Entry 2ZXL (X-ray diffraction, 2.40 A resolution); this record covers chains A and B.

[Chain A (and B)]
Protein: Red chlorophyll catabolite reductase, chloroplastic
Source organism: Arabidopsis thaliana
Notes: EC 1.3.1.80; fragment: truncated the chloroplast transit peptide; chain B of this document is another copy of the same molecule, construct and numbering; everything in this record applies to it too
Reference sequence: Q8LDU4 (RCCR_ARATH); numbering as in UniProt (aligned over 40-319)
Chain sequence (285 residues; numbered 35 to 319; the number before each row is that of its first residue):
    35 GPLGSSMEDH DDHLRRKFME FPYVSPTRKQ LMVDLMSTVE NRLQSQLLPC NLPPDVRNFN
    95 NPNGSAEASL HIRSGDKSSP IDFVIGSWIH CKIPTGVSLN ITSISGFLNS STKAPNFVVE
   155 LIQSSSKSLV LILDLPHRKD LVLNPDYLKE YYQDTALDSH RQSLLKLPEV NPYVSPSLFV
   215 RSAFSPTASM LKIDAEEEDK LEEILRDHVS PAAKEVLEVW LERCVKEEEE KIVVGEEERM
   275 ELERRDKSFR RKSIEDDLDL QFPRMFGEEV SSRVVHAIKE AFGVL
Disordered / not traced: 261-265, 319 (chain B: 126-131, 319)
Differences from the reference sequence: expression tag (35-39)
Swiss-Prot annotation at these positions:
  - binding site (red chlorophyll catabolite): Glu154, Tyr207 to Ser209, Asp291
  - site: Phe218 (Important for stereospecificity of the product)
  - mutagenesis: Gly140 (G140V: In acd2-12E13; spontaneous spreading cell death lesions), Tyr181 to Asp192 (In acd2-7; spontaneous spreading cell death lesions), Phe218 (F218V: Induces switch of RCCR stereospecificity product from pFCC-1 to pFCC-2), Arg279 (R279K: In acd2-6; spontaneous spreading cell death lesions)
Metal / ion sites: Na+: Leu201, Val204

[Interface between chain A and chain B]
Residue-residue contacts - 34 pairs, chain A then chain B:
  Asp174(A) with Asp174(B); Arg279(B), salt bridge
  Leu175(A) with Ser216(B)
  Val176(A) with Phe213(B), hydrophobic; Ala217(B), hydrophobic; Arg279(B); Ser282(B)
  Leu177(A) with Glu275(B); Arg279(B)
  Tyr186(A) with Leu212(B), hydrophobic
  Gln187(A) with Leu212(B)
  Asp192(A) with Arg215(B), salt bridge
  Arg195(A) with Val208(B); Arg215(B)
  Val208(A) with Arg195(B)
  Leu212(A) with Tyr186(B), hydrophobic; Pro220(B); Thr221(B)
  Phe213(A) with Val176(B), hydrophobic; Leu182(B)
  Arg215(A) with Asp192(B), salt bridge; Pro220(B), hydrogen bond (side chain-backbone)
  Ser216(A) with Leu175(B); Pro220(B)
  Ala217(A) with Val176(B), hydrophobic
  Pro220(A) with Leu212(B); Arg215(B), hydrogen bond (backbone-side chain); Ser216(B)
  Thr221(A) with Leu212(B)
  Glu275(A) with Leu177(B)
  Arg279(A) with Asp174(B), salt bridge; Val176(B); Leu177(B)
  Ser282(A) with Val176(B)
Also at the interface, not in a pair above, chain A (22 interface residues in all): Leu182, Arg278, Phe283
Also at the interface, not in a pair above, chain B (22 interface residues in all): Gln187, Arg278, Phe283

[In short]
The chain A/chain B interface involves 22 residues from each chain, with 2 hydrogen bonds and 4 salt bridges.
Polar contacts include Asp174(A)-Arg279(B), Asp192(A)-Arg215(B) and Arg215(A)-Pro220(B). From UniProt: 5 red
chlorophyll catabolite-binding residues and 15 mutagenesis sites on chain A.
Both chains are Red chlorophyll catabolite reductase, chloroplastic (Arabidopsis thaliana). Entry 2ZXL
(Crystal structure of red chlorophyll catabolite reductase from Arabidopsis thaliana) was determined by X-ray
diffraction (same publication as 2ZXK).
